Entry 6BZO (electron microscopy, 3.38 A resolution); this record covers chains C and F of the 9 polymer chains in the assembly.

# Chain C
Name: DNA-directed RNA polymerase subunit beta
Source organism: Mycobacterium tuberculosis
Notes: EC 2.7.7.6
UniProt: V9Z879 (V9Z879_MYCTX); residues 7-1178 here correspond to UniProt positions 1-1172 (UniProt number = residue number - 6)
Chain sequence (1181 residues; row label = number of the first residue in the row):
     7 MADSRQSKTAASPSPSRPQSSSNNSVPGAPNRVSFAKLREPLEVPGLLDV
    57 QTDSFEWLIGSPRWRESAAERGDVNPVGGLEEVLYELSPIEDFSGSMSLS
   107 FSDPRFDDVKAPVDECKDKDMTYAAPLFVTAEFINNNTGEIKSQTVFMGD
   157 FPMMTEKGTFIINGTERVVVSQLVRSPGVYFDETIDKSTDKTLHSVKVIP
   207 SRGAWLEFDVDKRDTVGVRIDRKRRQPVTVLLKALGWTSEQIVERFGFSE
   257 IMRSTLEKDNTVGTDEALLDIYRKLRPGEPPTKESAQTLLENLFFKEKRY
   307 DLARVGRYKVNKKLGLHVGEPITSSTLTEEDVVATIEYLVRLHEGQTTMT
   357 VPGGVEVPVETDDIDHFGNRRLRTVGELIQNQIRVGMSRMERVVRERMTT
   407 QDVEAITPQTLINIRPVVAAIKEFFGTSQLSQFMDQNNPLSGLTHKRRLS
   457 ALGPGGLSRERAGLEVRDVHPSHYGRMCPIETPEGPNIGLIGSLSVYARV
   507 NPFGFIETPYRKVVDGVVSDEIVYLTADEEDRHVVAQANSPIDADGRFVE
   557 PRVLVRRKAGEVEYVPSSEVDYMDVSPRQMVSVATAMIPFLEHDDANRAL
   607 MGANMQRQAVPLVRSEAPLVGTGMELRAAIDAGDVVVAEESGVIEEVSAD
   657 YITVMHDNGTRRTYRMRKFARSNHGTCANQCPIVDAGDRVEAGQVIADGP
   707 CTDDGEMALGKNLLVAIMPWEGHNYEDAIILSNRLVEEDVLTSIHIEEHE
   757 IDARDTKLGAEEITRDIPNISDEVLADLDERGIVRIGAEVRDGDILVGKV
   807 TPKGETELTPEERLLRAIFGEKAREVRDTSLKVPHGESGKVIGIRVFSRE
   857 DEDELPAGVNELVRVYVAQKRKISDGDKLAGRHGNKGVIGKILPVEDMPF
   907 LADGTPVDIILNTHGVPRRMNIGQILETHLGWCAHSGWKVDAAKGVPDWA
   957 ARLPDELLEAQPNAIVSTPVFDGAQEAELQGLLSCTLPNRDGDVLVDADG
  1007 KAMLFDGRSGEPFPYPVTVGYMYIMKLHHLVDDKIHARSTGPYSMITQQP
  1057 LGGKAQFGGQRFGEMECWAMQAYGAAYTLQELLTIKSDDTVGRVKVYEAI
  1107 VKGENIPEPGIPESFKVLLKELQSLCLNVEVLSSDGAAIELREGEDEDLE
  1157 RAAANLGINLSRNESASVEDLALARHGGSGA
Not modelled in the structure: 7-29, 1141-1187
Construct notes: expression tag (1179-1187)
Residues lining bound ligands: Fidaxomicin (FI8): Met1051, Ile1052, Gln1054, Asp1094, Thr1096, Val1097, Val1100, Lys1101, Glu1119, Ser1120, Glu1127
What the authors report for this chain:
  - binding site for Fidaxomicin: Gln1054, Asp1094, Thr1096, Val1100, Lys1101

# Chain F
Name: RNA polymerase sigma factor SigA
Source organism: Mycobacterium tuberculosis
UniProt: A0A045HD00 (A0A045HD00_MYCTX); residue numbers follow UniProt; this construct covers 1-528
Chain sequence (531 residues; row label = number of the first residue in the row; numbers below 1 keep their minus sign (Gly-2 is residue -2)):
    -2 GPHMAATKASTATDEPVKRTATKSPAASASGAKTGAKRTAAKSASGSPPA
    48 KRATKPAARSVKPASAPQDTTTSTIPKRKTRAAAKSAAAKAPSARGHATK
    98 PRAPKDAQHEAATDPEDALDSVEELDAEPDLDVEPGEDLDLDAADLNLDD
   148 LEDDVAPDADDDLDSGDDEDHEDLEAEAAVAPGQTADDDEEIAEPTEKDK
   198 ASGDFVWDEDESEALRQARKDAELTASADSVRAYLKQIGKVALLNAEEEV
   248 ELAKRIEAGLYATQLMTELSERGEKLPAAQRRDMMWICRDGDRAKNHLLE
   298 ANLRLVVSLAKRYTGRGMAFLDLIQEGNLGLIRAVEKFDYTKGYKFSTYA
   348 TWWIRQAITRAMADQARTIRIPVHMVEVINKLGRIQRELLQDLGREPTPE
   398 ELAKEMDITPEKVLEIQQYAREPISLDQTIGDEGDSQLGDFIEDSEAVVA
   448 VDAVSFTLLQDQLQSVLDTLSEREAGVVRLRFGLTDGQPRTLDEIGQVYG
   498 VTRERIRQIESKTMSKLRHPSRSQVLRDYLD
Not modelled in the structure: -2 to 201, 528
Construct notes: expression tag (-2 to 0)
Residues lining bound ligands: Fidaxomicin (FI8): Leu423, Asp424, Gln434, Val445
What the authors report for this chain:
  - binding site for Fidaxomicin: Asp424, Val445

# Interface between chain C and chain F
Pairs across the interface (44):
  Arg219(C) - Trp204(F)  hydrogen bond (side chain-backbone)
  Arg219(C) - Asp205(F)  hydrogen bond (side chain-backbone)
  Arg230(C) - Asp205(F)
  Arg230(C) - Asp207(F)  salt bridge
  Arg230(C) - Glu208(F)
  Arg231(C) - Val203(F)
  Arg231(C) - Asp205(F)  hydrogen bond (backbone-side chain)
  Pro233(C) - Val203(F)  hydrophobic
  Lys264(C) - Phe202(F)  hydrogen bond (backbone-backbone)
  Lys264(C) - Val203(F)
  Arg421(C) - Gly391(F)
  Asn775(C) - Leu527(F)  hydrogen bond (side chain-backbone)
  Thr815(C) - Phe453(F)
  Pro816(C) - Phe479(F)
  Pro816(C) - Gly480(F)
  Pro816(C) - Leu481(F)  hydrophobic
  Glu817(C) - Gln457(F)
  Arg819(C) - Phe479(F)  hydrogen bond (side chain-backbone)
  Leu820(C) - Leu460(F)  hydrophobic
  Leu820(C) - Val475(F)  hydrophobic
  Leu820(C) - Phe479(F)  hydrophobic
  Leu820(C) - Leu481(F)  hydrophobic
  Arg822(C) - Leu527(F)
  Ala823(C) - Arg515(F)  hydrogen bond (backbone-side chain)
  Ile824(C) - Leu514(F)  hydrophobic
  Ile824(C) - Arg515(F)
  Phe825(C) - Ser520(F)
  Phe825(C) - Leu523(F)
  Phe825(C) - Arg524(F)
  Phe825(C) - Leu527(F)  hydrophobic
  Glu827(C) - Leu527(F)
  Pro1048(C) - Glu440(F)
  Ser1050(C) - Gly436(F)  hydrogen bond (side chain-backbone)
  Ser1050(C) - Asp437(F)  hydrogen bond (side chain-backbone)
  Ser1050(C) - Ile439(F)
  Met1051(C) - Ile439(F)  hydrogen bond (backbone-backbone)
  Ile1052(C) - Leu423(F)  hydrophobic
  Ile1052(C) - Gly436(F)
  Thr1053(C) - Asp437(F)
  Leu1057(C) - Asp437(F)
  Leu1057(C) - Phe438(F)  hydrophobic
  Tyr1103(C) - Val451(F)  hydrophobic
  Glu1104(C) - Val451(F)
  Lys1108(C) - Leu455(F)
Other interface residues (no listed pair), chain C (35 interface residues in all): Thr221, Thr261, Asp265, Asn419, Leu821, Arg833, Tyr1049, Val1100, Val1107
Other interface residues (no listed pair), chain F (40 interface residues in all): Glu206, Asp441, Ser442, Ala447, Val448, Ala450, Thr454, Leu456, Leu464, Pro486, Met511, Tyr526

# Overview
35 residues of chain C and 40 residues of chain F are in contact; the contacts include 10 hydrogen bonds and 1
salt bridge. Among the polar pairs are Arg230(C)-Asp207(F), Arg219(C)-Trp204(F) and Arg219(C)-Asp205(F).
Fidaxomicin is bound between chain C and chain F. The paper reports a binding site for Fidaxomicin at
Gln1054(C), Asp1094(C) and Asp424(F) among others.
Here chain C is DNA-directed RNA polymerase subunit beta and chain F is RNA polymerase sigma factor SigA, both
from Mycobacterium tuberculosis. Entry 6BZO (Mtb RNAP Holo/RbpA/Fidaxomicin/upstream fork DNA) was determined
by electron microscopy, deposited together with 6C04, 6C05 and 6C06.
